PDB entry 8DF9 | X-ray diffraction, 3.24 A resolution | chains B and W of the 8 polymer chains in the assembly

Chain B:
Protein: Topoisomerase V
From: Methanopyrus kandleri
UniProtKB: Q977W1 (Q977W1_9EURY); numbering as in UniProt (aligned over 1-854)
Sequence (854 residues; numbered 1 to 854; the number before each row is that of its first residue):
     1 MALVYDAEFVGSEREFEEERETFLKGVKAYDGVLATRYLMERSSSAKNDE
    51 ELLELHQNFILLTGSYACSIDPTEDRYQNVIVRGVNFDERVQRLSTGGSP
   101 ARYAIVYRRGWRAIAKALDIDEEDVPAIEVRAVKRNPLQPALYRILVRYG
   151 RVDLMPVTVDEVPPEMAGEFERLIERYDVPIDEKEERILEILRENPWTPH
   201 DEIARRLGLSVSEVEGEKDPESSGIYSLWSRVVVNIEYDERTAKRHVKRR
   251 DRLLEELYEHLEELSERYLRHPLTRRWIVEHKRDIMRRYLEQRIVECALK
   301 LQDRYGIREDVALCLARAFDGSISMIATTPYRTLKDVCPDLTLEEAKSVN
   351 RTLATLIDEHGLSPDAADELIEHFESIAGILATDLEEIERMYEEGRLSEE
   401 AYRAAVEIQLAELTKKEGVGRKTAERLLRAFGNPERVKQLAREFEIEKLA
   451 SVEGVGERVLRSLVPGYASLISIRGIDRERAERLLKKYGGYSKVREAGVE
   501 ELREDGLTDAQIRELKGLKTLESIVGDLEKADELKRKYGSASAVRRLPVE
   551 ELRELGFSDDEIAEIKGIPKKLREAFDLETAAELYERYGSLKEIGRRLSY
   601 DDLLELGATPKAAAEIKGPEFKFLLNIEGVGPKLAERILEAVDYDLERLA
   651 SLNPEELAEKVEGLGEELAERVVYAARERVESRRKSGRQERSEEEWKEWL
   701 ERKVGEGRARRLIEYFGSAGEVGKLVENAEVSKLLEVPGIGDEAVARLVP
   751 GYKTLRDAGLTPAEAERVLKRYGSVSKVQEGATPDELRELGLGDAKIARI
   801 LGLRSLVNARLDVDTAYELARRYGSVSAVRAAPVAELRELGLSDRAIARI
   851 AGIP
Disordered / not traced: 1, 829-834, 853-854
Construct notes: engineered mutation Ala809 (Lys in Q977W1), Ala820 (Lys in Q977W1), Ala831 (Lys in Q977W1), Ala835 (Lys in Q977W1), Ala846 (Lys in Q977W1), Ala851 (Lys in Q977W1)
Bound ions: Mg2+ site 1: Thr414, Lys416 (shared with 1 residue of chain S); Mg2+ site 2 near Ala450 (its only coordinating residue here); Mg2+ site 3: Ile471, Ile473, Ile476 (shared with 1 residue of chain S); Mg2+ site 4: Leu735, Val737, Ile740 (shared with 1 residue of chain S)
What the authors report for this chain:
  - catalytic residues: Arg108 (proposed by the authors, not directly observed)
  - mutagenesis - R37A, R83A, R109A, A132I, K134A, K134A/R135A, R288A/R293A: decreased catalytic activity
  - mutagenesis - K47A, H56A, R135A, R288A, Y289A, R293A: unchanged catalytic activity
  - mutagenesis - R108A, R108A/R109A, K134E/R135E, R288E/R293E, R288E/L290P/R293E, L290P: abolished catalytic activity
  - catalytic residues: Arg131, Arg144 (citing earlier work)

Chain W:
Molecule: 18-nt DNA strand
Sequence (18 nucleotides; row label = number of the first residue in the row):
     2 GCCTGCACGAAGTAAGCA

Chain B / chain W interface:
Residue-residue contacts (25):
  Gly517(B) - DA8(W)  phosphate contact
  Gly517(B) - DC9(W)  phosphate contact
  Leu518(B) - DC9(W)  phosphate contact
  Lys519(B) - DC9(W)  hydrogen bond to the phosphate
  Lys519(B) - DG10(W)  salt bridge to the phosphate
  Thr520(B) - DC9(W)  hydrogen bond to the phosphate
  Ser540(B) - DC7(W)  hydrogen bond to the phosphate
  Ser540(B) - DA8(W)  phosphate contact
  Ala541(B) - DA8(W)  hydrogen bond to the phosphate
  Ser542(B) - DC7(W)  hydrogen bond to the phosphate
  Ser542(B) - DA8(W)  phosphate contact
  Glu615(B) - DG17(W)  phosphate contact
  Pro619(B) - DA16(W)  phosphate contact
  Lys622(B) - DA16(W)  sugar contact
  Trp699(B) - DA12(W)  phosphate contact
  Arg702(B) - DA11(W)  salt bridge to the phosphate
  Lys703(B) - DA11(W)  salt bridge to the phosphate
  Gly802(B) - DC3(W)  sugar contact
  Arg804(B) - DG2(W)  sugar contact
  Arg804(B) - DC3(W)  salt bridge to the phosphate
  Ser805(B) - DG2(W)  hydrogen bond to the phosphate
  Ser805(B) - DC3(W)  hydrogen bond to the phosphate
  Asn808(B) - DG2(W)  phosphate contact
  Ser825(B) - DC4(W)  phosphate contact
  Val826(B) - DC4(W)  hydrogen bond to the phosphate
Also at the interface, not in a pair above, chain B (23 interface residues in all): Arg513, Gly539, Lys571, Leu803

In short:
Chain B and chain W form an interface of 23 and 11 residues respectively, with 8 hydrogen bonds and 4 salt
bridges. Polar pairs include Lys519(B)-DC9(W), Thr520(B)-DC9(W) and Ser540(B)-DC7(W). The paper reports
catalytic residues Arg108(B), Arg131(B) and Arg144(B); R37A, R83A and R109A of chain B, among others, reduce
catalytic activity; 19 substitutions were tested in all.
Chain B is Topoisomerase V (Methanopyrus kandleri) and chain W is an 18-nt DNA strand; the structure,
Structure of M. kandleri topoisomerase V in complex with DNA. 38 base pair asymmetric DNA complex, was
determined by X-ray diffraction together with 8DF7, 8DF8 and 8DFB from the same study.
